PDB entry 5VE4 | X-ray diffraction, 2.65 A resolution | chain A

[Chain A]
Protein: BpPRF
From: Paraburkholderia phytofirmans (strain DSM 17436 / LMG 22146 / PsJN)
Notes: EC 1.13.11.18, 2.8.1.1
UniProt: B2TEQ2 (B2TEQ2_PARPJ); numbering as in UniProt (aligned over 1-357)
Amino-acid sequence (377 residues; numbered -19 to 357; the number before each row is that of its first residue; numbers below 1 keep their minus sign (Met-19 is residue -19)):
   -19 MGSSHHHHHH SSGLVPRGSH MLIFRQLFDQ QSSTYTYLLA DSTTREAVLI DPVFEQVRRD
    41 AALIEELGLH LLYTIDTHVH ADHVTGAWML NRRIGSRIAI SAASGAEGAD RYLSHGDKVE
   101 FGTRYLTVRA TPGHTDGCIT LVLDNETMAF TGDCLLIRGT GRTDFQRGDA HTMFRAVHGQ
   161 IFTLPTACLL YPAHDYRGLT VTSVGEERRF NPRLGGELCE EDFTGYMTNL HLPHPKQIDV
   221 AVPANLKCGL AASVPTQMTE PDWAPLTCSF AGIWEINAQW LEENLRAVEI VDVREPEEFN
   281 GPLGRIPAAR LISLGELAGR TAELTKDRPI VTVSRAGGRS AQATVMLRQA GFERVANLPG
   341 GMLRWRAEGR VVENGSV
Disordered / not traced: -19 to -1, 232-239, 357
Differences from the reference sequence: expression tag (-19 to 0); engineered mutation Ser314 (Cys in B2TEQ2)
Bound ions: Fe ion: His58, His114, Asp133
Reported in the primary citation:
  - specificity-determining residues: Ala316, Arg319 (proposed by the authors, not directly observed)

[Overview]
His58, His114 and Asp133 form the Fe ion site. The paper reports specificity determinants Ala316 and Arg319.
Chain A is BpPRF (Paraburkholderia phytofirmans (strain DSM 17436 / LMG 22146 / PsJN)); the structure, Crystal
structure of persulfide dioxygenase-rhodanese fusion protein with rhodanese domain inactivating mutation
(C314S) from Burkholderia phytofirmans, was determined by X-ray diffraction together with 5VE3 and 5VE5 from
the same study.
